PDB entry 4K1G | X-ray diffraction, 1.90 A resolution | chains A and F of the 4 polymer chains in the assembly

[Chain A]
Name: Endonuclease 4
From: Escherichia coli
Notes: EC 3.1.21.2
UniProt: P0A6C1 (END4_ECOLI); residue numbers follow UniProt; this construct covers 1-285
Sequence (285 residues; numbered 1 to 285; the number before each row is that of its first residue):
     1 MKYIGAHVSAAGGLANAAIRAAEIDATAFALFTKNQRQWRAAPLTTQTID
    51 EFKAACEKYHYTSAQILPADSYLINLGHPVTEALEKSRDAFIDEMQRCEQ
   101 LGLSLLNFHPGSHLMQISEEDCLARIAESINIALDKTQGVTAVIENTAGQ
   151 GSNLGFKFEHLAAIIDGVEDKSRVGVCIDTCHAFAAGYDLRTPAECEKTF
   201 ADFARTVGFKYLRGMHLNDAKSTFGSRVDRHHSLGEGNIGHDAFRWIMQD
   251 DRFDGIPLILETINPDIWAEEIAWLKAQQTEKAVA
Disordered / not traced: 284-285
Construct notes: engineered mutation Ala69 (His in P0A6C1)
Metal / ion sites: Zn2+ site 1: Glu145, Asp179, His216, Glu261; Zn2+ site 2: His182, Asp229, His231 (shared with 1 residue of chain E); Zn2+ site 3: Asp251, Asp254 (shared with 1 residue of chain B)
Curated features (UniProtKB/Swiss-Prot):
  - binding site (Zn(2+)): His109, Glu145, Asp179, His182, His216, Asp229, His231, Glu261
Reported in the primary citation:
  - binding site for the 9-nt DNA strand: Asn35
  - conformationally variable residues (order/disorder transition): Gln36, Tyr72, His109
  - binding site for the 6-nt DNA strand: Glu261
  - catalytic residues: Glu261 (citing earlier work)
  - mutagenesis - H69A: abolished catalytic activity (citing earlier work)

[Chain F]
Molecule: 15-nt DNA strand
Sequence (15 nucleotides; each row starts with the number of its first residue):
   331 CGTCGTCGTGGACGC

[Chain A / chain F interface]
Pairs across the interface - 21 pairs, chain A then chain F:
  Arg37(A) with DT339(F), hydrogen bond to the base; DG340(F), sugar contact; DG341(F), base contact
  Gln38(A) with DG338(F), base contact; DT339(F), base contact; DG340(F), phosphate contact
  Trp39(A) with DG340(F), hydrogen bond to the phosphate; DG341(F), hydrogen bond to the phosphate
  Tyr72(A) with DG341(F), base contact
  Leu73(A) with DG340(F), sugar contact; DG341(F), base contact
  Leu114(A) with DA342(F), phosphate contact; DC343(F), phosphate contact
  Gln150(A) with DC343(F), phosphate contact; DG344(F), sugar contact
  Gly151(A) with DC343(F), hydrogen bond to the phosphate; DG344(F), hydrogen bond to the phosphate
  Ser152(A) with DC343(F), hydrogen bond to the phosphate
  Asn153(A) with DC343(F), phosphate contact
  Val228(A) with DG344(F), phosphate contact; DC345(F), phosphate contact
Other interface residues (no listed pair), chain A (14 interface residues in all): Lys86, Ser112, Arg230

[In short]
The interface between chain A and chain F involves 14 residues on one side and 8 on the other, with 6 hydrogen
bonds. Polar contacts include Arg37(A)-DT339(F), Trp39(A)-DG340(F) and Trp39(A)-DG341(F). Curated annotation
(UniProt) lists 8 Zn2+-binding residues on chain A. The paper reports the catalytic residue Glu261(A); H69A of
chain A abolishes catalytic activity.
Here chain A is Endonuclease 4 (Escherichia coli) and chain F is a 15-nt DNA strand. Entry 4K1G (Structure of
E. coli Nfo(Endo IV)-H69A mutant bound to a cleaved DNA duplex containing a alphadA:T ...) was determined by
X-ray diffraction.
